Entry 3Q3N (X-ray diffraction, 1.84 A resolution); this record covers chains A and C of the 4 polymer chains in the assembly.

== Chain A ==
Name: Toluene-4-monooxygenase system protein A
Organism: Pseudomonas mendocina
Notes: EC 1.14.13.-
Reference sequence: Q6Q8Q7 (Q6Q8Q7_PSEME); the author numbering skips numbers that UniProt does not, so the offset changes along the chain: 1-491 = UniProt 1-491; 500-508 = UniProt 492-500
Chain sequence (500 residues; each row starts with the number of its first residue; note: 8 numbers in that range are skipped by the numbering (no residue carries them; nothing is unmodelled there)):
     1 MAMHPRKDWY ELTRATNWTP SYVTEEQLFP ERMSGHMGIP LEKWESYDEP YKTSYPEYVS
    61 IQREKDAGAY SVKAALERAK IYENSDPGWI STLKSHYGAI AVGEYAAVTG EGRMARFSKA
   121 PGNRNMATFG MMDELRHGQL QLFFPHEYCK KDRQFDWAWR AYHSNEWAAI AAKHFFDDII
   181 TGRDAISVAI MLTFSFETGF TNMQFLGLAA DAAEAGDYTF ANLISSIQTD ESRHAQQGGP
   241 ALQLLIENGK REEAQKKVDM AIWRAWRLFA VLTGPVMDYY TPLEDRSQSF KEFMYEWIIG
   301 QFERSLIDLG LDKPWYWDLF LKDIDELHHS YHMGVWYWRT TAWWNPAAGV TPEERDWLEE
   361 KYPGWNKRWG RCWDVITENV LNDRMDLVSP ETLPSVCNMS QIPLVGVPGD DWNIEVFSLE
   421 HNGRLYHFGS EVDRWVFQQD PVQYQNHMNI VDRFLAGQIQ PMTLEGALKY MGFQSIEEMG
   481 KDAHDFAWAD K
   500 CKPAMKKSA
Disordered / not traced: 1, 501-508
Ion coordination: Fe ion site 1: E104, E134, H137 (together with P-nitrophenol); Fe ion site 2: E134, E197, E231, H234 (together with P-nitrophenol)
Small-molecule neighbours:
  - P-nitrophenol (NPO), molecule 1: A99, I100, G103, E104, A107, E134, Y162, F176, I180, F196, E197, T201, F205, E231, H234
  - P-nitrophenol (NPO), molecule 2: W167, W338, T341, L393, P394, V396, Q401, P403, I450, A467, M471
  - P-nitrophenol (NPO), molecule 3: W338, T341, P390, E391, T392, L393, F454, M462, T463, L464, A467

== Chain C ==
Name: Toluene-4-monooxygenase system protein B
Organism: Pseudomonas mendocina
Notes: EC 1.14.13.-
Reference sequence: Q00457 (TMOB_PSEME); numbering as in UniProt (aligned over 1-84)
Chain sequence (84 residues; each row starts with the number of its first residue):
     1 MSAFPVHAAF EKDFLVQLVV VDLNDSMDQV AEKVAYHCVN RRVAPREGVM RVRKHRSTEL
    61 FPRDMTIAES GLNPTEVIDV VFEE
Disordered / not traced: 1

== Interface between chain A and chain C ==
Pairs across the interface - 64 pairs, chain A then chain C:
  S330(A) with F14(C)
  M333(A) with F14(C), hydrophobic
  G334(A) with F14(C)
  Y337(A) with R41(C), hydrogen bond; R42(C)
  W338(A) with L15(C), hydrophobic; Q17(C)
  C372(A) with R42(C), hydrogen bond (side chain-backbone)
  V375(A) with N40(C); R41(C); R42(C); V43(C); A44(C)
  I376(A) with R41(C)
  N379(A) with N40(C)
  D386(A) with R41(C), hydrogen bond (backbone-side chain)
  L387(A) with N40(C); R41(C)
  S389(A) with R41(C), hydrogen bond (backbone-side chain)
  E391(A) with Y36(C), hydrogen bond; H37(C); R41(C), salt bridge
  T392(A) with Q17(C); L18(C), hydrogen bond (side chain-backbone); H37(C)
  L393(A) with Q17(C); L18(C), hydrogen bond (backbone-backbone)
  P394(A) with L15(C), hydrophobic; V16(C)
  S395(A) with H7(C); V16(C), hydrogen bond (backbone-backbone); Q17(C), hydrogen bond (side chain-backbone); L18(C), hydrogen bond (side chain-backbone)
  L404(A) with L15(C); V16(C), hydrogen bond (backbone-backbone)
  V405(A) with F14(C)
  G406(A) with F14(C), hydrogen bond (backbone-backbone)
  P408(A) with K12(C); D13(C); F14(C), hydrophobic
  G409(A) with K12(C), hydrogen bond (backbone-backbone)
  W412(A) with F10(C), hydrogen bond (side chain-backbone); E11(C); K12(C); D13(C), hydrogen bond (side chain-backbone); R53(C); V81(C), hydrophobic
  N413(A) with R56(C), hydrogen bond
  I414(A) with A9(C), hydrophobic; F14(C); L15(C); V16(C), hydrophobic; H55(C), hydrogen bond (backbone-side chain); R56(C), hydrogen bond (backbone-side chain)
  E415(A) with H55(C); R56(C), salt bridge
  V416(A) with V16(C), hydrophobic; H55(C)
  L425(A) with T75(C); E76(C)
  H427(A) with H7(C); T75(C), hydrogen bond (side chain-backbone); V77(C)
  L455(A) with P5(C), hydrophobic
Also at the interface, not in a pair above, chain A (36 interface residues in all): R371, P390, V407, S418, V451, F454
Also at the interface, not in a pair above, chain C (27 interface residues in all): P74

== Summary ==
36 residues of chain A and 27 residues of chain C are in contact; the contacts include 19 hydrogen bonds and 2
salt bridges. Polar contacts include E391(A)-R41(C), E415(A)-R56(C) and Y337(A)-R41(C). Bound to chain A: 3
copies of P-nitrophenol.
Here chain A is Toluene-4-monooxygenase system protein A and chain C is Toluene-4-monooxygenase system protein
B, both from Pseudomonas mendocina. Entry 3Q3N (Toluene 4 monooxygenase HD complex with p-nitrophenol) was
determined by X-ray diffraction (same publication as 3Q14, 3Q2A, 3Q3M, 3Q3O, 3RI7 and 3RMK).
